PDB entry 4C8L | X-ray diffraction, 1.70 A resolution | chains A and C of the 3 polymer chains in the assembly

Chain A:
Protein: DNA polymerase I, thermostable
Organism: Thermus aquaticus
Notes: EC 2.7.7.7; fragment: klenow fragment, residues 293-832
Reference sequence: P19821 (DPO1_THEAQ); residues 293-832 here = UniProt positions 293-832
Amino-acid sequence (540 residues; numbered 293 to 832; the number before each row is that of its first residue):
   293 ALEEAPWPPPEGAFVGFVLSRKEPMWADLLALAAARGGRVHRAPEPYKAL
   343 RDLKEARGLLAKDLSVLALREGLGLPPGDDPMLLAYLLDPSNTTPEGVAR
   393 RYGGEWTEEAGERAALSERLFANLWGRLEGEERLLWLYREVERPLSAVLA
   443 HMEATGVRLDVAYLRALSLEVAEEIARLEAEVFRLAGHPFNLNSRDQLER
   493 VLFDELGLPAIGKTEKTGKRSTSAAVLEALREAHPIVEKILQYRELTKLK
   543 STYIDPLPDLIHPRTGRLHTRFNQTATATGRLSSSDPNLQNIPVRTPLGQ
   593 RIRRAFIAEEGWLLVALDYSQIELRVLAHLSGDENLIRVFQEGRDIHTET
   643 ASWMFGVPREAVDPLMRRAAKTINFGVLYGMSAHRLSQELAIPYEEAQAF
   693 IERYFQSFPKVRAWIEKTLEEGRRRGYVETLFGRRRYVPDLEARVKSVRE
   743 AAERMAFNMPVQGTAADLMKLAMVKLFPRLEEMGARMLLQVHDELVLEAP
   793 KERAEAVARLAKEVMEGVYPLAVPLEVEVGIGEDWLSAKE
What the authors report for this chain:
  - binding site for the 11-nt DNA strand: Thr-571, Arg-587, Glu-615, Tyr-671, Asn-750, Gln-754, His-784
  - binding site for the 13-nt DNA strand (chain C): Arg-746

Chain C:
Molecule: 13-nt DNA strand
Sequence (13 nucleotides; each row starts with the number of its first residue):
   203 AGXGCGCCGTGGT
Modified residues: BMN ((1R)-1,4-anhydro-2-deoxy-1-(3-methoxynaphthalen-2-yl)-5-O-phosphono-D-erythro-pentitol) at position 205

Chain A / chain C interface:
Contacting residue pairs (32):
  Asn-483(A) with DT212(C), hydrogen bond to the phosphate
  Asn-485(A) with DG211(C), phosphate contact; DT212(C), sugar contact
  Ser-486(A) with DT212(C), phosphate contact; DG213(C), hydrogen bond to the phosphate
  Asp-488(A) with DG213(C), sugar contact
  Gln-489(A) with DG213(C), phosphate contact
  Ser-543(A) with DC210(C), hydrogen bond to the phosphate; DG211(C), phosphate contact
  Thr-544(A) with DC210(C), sugar contact
  Pro-548(A) with DC210(C), phosphate contact
  Ser-577(A) with DG208(C), phosphate contact; DC209(C), phosphate contact
  Asp-578(A) with DC209(C), hydrogen bond to the phosphate
  Asn-580(A) with DG208(C), sugar contact; DC209(C), phosphate contact
  Asn-583(A) with DG208(C), base contact
  Arg-587(A) with DA203(C), hydrogen bond to the base; DG204(C), base contact
  Thr-664(A) with DA203(C), base contact
  Phe-667(A) with DA203(C), base contact
  Gly-668(A) with DA203(C), base contact
  Tyr-671(A) with DG204(C), base contact
  Met-673(A) with DA203(C), base contact; DG204(C), phosphate contact
  Ser-674(A) with DG204(C), phosphate contact
  Arg-677(A) with DG204(C), salt bridge to the phosphate
  Ala-743(A) with BMN_205(C), sugar contact
  Arg-746(A) with DG204(C), phosphate contact; BMN_205(C), salt bridge to the phosphate
  Met-747(A) with BMN_205(C), base contact; DG206(C), sugar contact
Interface residues without a listed pair, chain A (32 interface residues in all): Lys-540, Ala-568, Ala-570, Ser-575, Ser-576, Pro-579, Lys-663, Gly-672, Arg-728
Interface residues without a listed pair, chain C (11 interface residues in all): DC207

Summary:
The interface between chain A and chain C involves 32 residues on one side and 11 on the other, with 5
hydrogen bonds and 2 salt bridges. Polar pairs include Arg-587(A)/DA203(C), Asn-483(A)/DT212(C) and
Ser-486(A)/DG213(C). The paper reports a binding site for the 11-nt DNA strand at Thr-571(A), Arg-587(A) and
Glu-615(A) among others; a binding site for the 13-nt DNA strand (chain C) at Arg-746(A).
Here chain A is DNA polymerase I, thermostable (Thermus aquaticus) and chain C is a 13-nt DNA strand. Entry
4C8L (Binary complex of the large fragment of DNA polymerase I from Thermus Aquaticus with the artificial ...)
was determined by X-ray diffraction (same publication as 4C8K, 4C8M, 4C8N, 4C8O and 4CCH).
